Entry 1AUO (X-ray diffraction, 1.80 A resolution); this record covers chains A and B.

== Chain A (and B) ==
Protein: Carboxylesterase
Source organism: Pseudomonas fluorescens
Notes: EC 3.1.1.1; chain B of this document is another copy of the same molecule, construct and numbering; everything in this record applies to it too
UniProtKB: Q53547 (EST2_PSEFL); numbering as in UniProt (aligned over 1-218)
Chain sequence (218 residues; row label = number of the first residue in the row):
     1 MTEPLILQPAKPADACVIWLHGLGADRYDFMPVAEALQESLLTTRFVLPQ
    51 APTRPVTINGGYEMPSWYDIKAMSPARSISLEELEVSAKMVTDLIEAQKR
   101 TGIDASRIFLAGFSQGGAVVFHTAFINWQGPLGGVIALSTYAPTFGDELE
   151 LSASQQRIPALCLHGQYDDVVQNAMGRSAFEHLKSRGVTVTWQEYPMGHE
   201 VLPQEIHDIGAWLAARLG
UniProt features mapped onto this chain:
  - active site (Charge relay system): Ser-114, Asp-168, His-199

== Interface between chain A and chain B ==
Pairs across the interface - 39 pairs, chain A then chain B:
  Ile-58(A) with Ile-58(B); Lys-71(B); Ala-72(B); Met-73(B)
  Asn-59(A) with Ala-72(B); Met-73(B), hydrogen bond (side chain-backbone); Ser-74(B), hydrogen bond (side chain-backbone)
  Gly-60(A) with Lys-71(B)
  Tyr-62(A) with Pro-75(B)
  Met-64(A) with Ser-74(B); Pro-75(B)
  Lys-71(A) with Gly-60(B)
  Ala-72(A) with Ile-58(B); Asn-59(B)
  Met-73(A) with Ile-58(B), hydrogen bond (backbone-backbone); Asn-59(B); Met-73(B), hydrophobic
  Ser-74(A) with Asn-59(B), hydrogen bond (backbone-side chain)
  Pro-75(A) with Tyr-62(B)
  Tyr-167(A) with Tyr-167(B); Asp-169(B); Pro-196(B); Met-197(B), hydrophobic; Gly-198(B); Glu-200(B)
  Asp-168(A) with Asp-169(B)
  Asp-169(A) with Tyr-167(B); Asp-168(B); Asp-169(B), hydrogen bond (backbone-side chain); Val-170(B); Gly-198(B); His-199(B), hydrogen bond (side chain-backbone)
  Val-170(A) with Asp-169(B)
  Pro-196(A) with Tyr-167(B)
  Met-197(A) with Tyr-167(B), hydrophobic
  Gly-198(A) with Tyr-167(B); Asp-169(B)
  His-199(A) with Asp-169(B), hydrogen bond (backbone-side chain)
  Glu-200(A) with Tyr-167(B)
Interface residues without a listed pair, chain B (19 interface residues in all): Met-64

== Overview ==
The chain A/chain B interface involves 19 residues from each chain; the contacts include 7 hydrogen bonds.
Among the polar pairs are Asn-59(A)/Met-73(B), Asn-59(A)/Ser-74(B) and Asp-169(A)/Asp-169(B). From UniProt: 3
active-site residues on chain A.
Chain A and chain B are both Carboxylesterase (Pseudomonas fluorescens); the structure, Carboxylesterase from
pseudomonas fluorescens, was determined by X-ray diffraction, deposited together with 1AUR.
